PDB entry 8TPW | electron microscopy, 3.46 A resolution | chains B and H of the 5 polymer chains in the assembly

[Chain B]
Protein: EryAII, 6-deoxyerythronolide-B synthase EryA3, modules 5 and 6
Source organism: Saccharopolyspora erythraea
Notes: EC 2.3.1.94; fragment: DEBS Module 3
UniProt: Q5UNP5 (Q5UNP5_SACER); residues 3-1466 here correspond to UniProt positions 2-1465 (UniProt number = residue number - 1)
Chain sequence (1766 residues; row label = number of the first residue in the row; numbering starts at 0):
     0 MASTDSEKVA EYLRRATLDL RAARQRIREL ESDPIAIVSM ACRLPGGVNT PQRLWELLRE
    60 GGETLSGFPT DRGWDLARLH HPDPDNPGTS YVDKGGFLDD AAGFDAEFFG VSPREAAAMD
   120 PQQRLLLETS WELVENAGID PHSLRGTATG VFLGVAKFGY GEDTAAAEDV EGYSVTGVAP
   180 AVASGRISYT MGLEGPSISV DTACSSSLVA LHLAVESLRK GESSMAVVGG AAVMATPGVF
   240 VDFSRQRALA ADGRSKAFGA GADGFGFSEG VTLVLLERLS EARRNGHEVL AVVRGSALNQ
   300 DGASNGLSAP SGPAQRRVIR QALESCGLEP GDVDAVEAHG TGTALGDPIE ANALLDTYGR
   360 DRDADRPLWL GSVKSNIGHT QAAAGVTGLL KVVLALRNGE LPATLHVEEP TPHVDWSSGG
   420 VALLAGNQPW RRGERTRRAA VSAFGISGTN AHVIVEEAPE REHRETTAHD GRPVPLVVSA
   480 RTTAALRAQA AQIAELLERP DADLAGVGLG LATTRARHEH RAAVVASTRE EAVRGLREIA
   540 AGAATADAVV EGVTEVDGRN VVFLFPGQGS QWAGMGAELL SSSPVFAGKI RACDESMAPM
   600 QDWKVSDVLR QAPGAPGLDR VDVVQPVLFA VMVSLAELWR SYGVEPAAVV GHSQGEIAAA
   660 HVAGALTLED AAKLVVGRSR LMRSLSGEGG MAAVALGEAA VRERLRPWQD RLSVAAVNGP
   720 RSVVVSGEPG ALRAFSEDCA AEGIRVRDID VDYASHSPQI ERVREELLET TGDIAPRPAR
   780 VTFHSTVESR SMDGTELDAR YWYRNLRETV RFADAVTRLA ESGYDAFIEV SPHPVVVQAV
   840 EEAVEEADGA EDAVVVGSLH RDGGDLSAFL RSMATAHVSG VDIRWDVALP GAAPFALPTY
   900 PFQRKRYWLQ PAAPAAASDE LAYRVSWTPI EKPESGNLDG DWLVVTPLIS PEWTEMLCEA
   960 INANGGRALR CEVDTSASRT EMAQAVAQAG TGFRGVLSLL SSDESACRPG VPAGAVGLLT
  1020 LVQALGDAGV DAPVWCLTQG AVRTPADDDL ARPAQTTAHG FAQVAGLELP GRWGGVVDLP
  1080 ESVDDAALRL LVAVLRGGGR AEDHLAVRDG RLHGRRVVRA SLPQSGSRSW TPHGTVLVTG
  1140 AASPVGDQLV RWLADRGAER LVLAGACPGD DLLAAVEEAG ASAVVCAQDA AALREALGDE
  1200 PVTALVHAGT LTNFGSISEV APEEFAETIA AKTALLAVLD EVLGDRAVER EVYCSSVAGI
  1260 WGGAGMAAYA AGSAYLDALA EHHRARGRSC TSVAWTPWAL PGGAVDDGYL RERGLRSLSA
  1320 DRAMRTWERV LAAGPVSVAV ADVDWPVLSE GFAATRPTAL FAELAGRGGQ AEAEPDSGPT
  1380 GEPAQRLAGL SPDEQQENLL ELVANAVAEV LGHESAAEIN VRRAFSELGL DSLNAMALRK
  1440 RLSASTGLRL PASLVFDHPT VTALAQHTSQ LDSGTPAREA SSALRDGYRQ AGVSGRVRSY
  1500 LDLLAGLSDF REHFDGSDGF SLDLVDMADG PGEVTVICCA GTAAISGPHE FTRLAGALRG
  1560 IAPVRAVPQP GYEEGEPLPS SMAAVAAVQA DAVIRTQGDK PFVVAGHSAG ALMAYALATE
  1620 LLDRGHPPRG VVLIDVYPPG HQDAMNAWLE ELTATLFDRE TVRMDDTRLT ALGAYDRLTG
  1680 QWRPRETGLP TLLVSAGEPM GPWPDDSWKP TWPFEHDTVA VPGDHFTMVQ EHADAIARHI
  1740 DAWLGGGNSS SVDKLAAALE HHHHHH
Unresolved in the structure: 0-2, 692-699, 911-1765
Construct notes: expression tag (0-2); conflict Thr481 (Ser480 in Q5UNP5)
Modified positions: Ser1431 (4'-phosphopanthetheine-serine; 4HH)

[Chain H]
Protein: Antibody Fragment 1B2, Heavy Chain
Source organism: Homo sapiens
Notes: antibody fragment or engineered binder
Chain sequence (249 residues; numbered 1 to 249; the number before each row is that of its first residue):
     1 MAEVQLVQSG GGLVQPGRSL RLSCTASGFT FGDYAMSWVR QAPGKGLEWV GFIRSKAYGG
    61 TTEYAASVKG RFTISRDDSK SIAYLQMNSL KTEDTAVYYC TRGGTLFDYW GQGTLVTVSS
   121 ASTKGPSVFP LAPSSKSTSG GTAALGCLVK DYFPEPVTVS WNSGALTSGV HTFPAVLQSS
   181 GLYSLSSVVT VPSSSLGTQT YICNVNHKPS NTKVDKKVEP KSCAALVPRG SAHHHHHHAA
   241 DYKDDDDKA
Unresolved in the structure: 1-2, 136-142, 194-199, 221-249
Cystine bridges: Cys24-Cys100, Cys147-Cys203

[Interface between chain B and chain H]
Residue-residue contacts (15):
  Thr3(B) - Arg54(H)
  Ser5(B) - Tyr58(H)  hydrogen bond
  Glu6(B) - Ala35(H)
  Glu6(B) - Tyr58(H)
  Lys7(B) - Thr105(H)
  Glu10(B) - Gly103(H)
  Glu10(B) - Gly104(H)  hydrogen bond (side chain-backbone)
  Glu10(B) - Thr105(H)  hydrogen bond (side chain-backbone)
  Glu10(B) - Leu106(H)
  Arg13(B) - Asp33(H)
  Arg13(B) - Tyr34(H)
  Arg14(B) - Arg102(H)
  Arg14(B) - Asp108(H)  salt bridge
  Arg776(B) - Ser163(H)  hydrogen bond
  Pro777(B) - Ser163(H)
Other interface residues (no listed pair), chain B (10 interface residues in all): Tyr11

[Overview]
The interface between chain B and chain H involves 10 residues on one side and 12 on the other, with 4
hydrogen bonds and 1 salt bridge. Polar pairs include Arg14(B)-Asp108(H), Ser5(B)-Tyr58(H) and
Glu10(B)-Gly104(H).
Chain B is EryAII, 6-deoxyerythronolide-B synthase EryA3, modules 5 and 6 (Saccharopolyspora erythraea) and
chain H is Antibody Fragment 1B2, Heavy Chain (Homo sapiens); the structure, Crosslinked 6-deoxyerythronolide
B synthase (DEBS) Module 3 in complex with antibody fragment 1B2: cis-oriented 1B2 and ..., was determined by
electron microscopy (same publication as 8TPX, 8TKO, 8TJN, 8TJO and 8TJP).
